8FUN - chains B and D of the 4 polymer chains in the assembly; structure by X-ray diffraction, 2.24 A resolution.

[Chain B (and D)]
Protein: Amidohydrolase
From: Rhodococcus wratislaviensis NBRC 100605
Notes: chain D of this document is another copy of the same molecule, construct and numbering; everything in this record applies to it too
UniProtKB: A0A402C2Q3 (A0A402C2Q3_RHOWR); residue numbers follow UniProt; this construct covers 1-378
Sequence (378 residues; row label = number of the first residue in the row):
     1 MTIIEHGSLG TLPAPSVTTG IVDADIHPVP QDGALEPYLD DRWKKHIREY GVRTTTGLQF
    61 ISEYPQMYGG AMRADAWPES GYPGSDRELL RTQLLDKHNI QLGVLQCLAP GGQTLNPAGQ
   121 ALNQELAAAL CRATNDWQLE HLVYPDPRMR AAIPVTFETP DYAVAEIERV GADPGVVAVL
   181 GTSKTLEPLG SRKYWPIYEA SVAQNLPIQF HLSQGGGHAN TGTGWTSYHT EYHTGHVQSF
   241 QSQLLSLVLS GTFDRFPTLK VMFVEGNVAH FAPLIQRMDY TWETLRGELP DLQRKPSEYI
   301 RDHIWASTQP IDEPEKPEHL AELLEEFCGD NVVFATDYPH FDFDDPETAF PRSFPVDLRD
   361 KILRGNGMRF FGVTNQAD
Disordered / not traced: 1-10, 376-378 (chain D: 1-4, 375-378)
Metal / ion sites: Fe ion: Asp25, His27, His211, Glu265, Asp337; Mn2+: Glu265, Asp337, His340; Mg2+ near Pro290 (its only coordinating residue here)
What the authors report for this chain:
  - Mn2+ coordination through a water molecule: Asp342
  - mutagenesis - D342A: decreased catalytic activity

[Chain B / chain D interface]
Contacting residue pairs (19; chain B residue first):
  Arg42(B) with Pro290(D); Asp291(D), salt bridge
  His46(B) with Glu288(D)
  Tyr50(B) with Leu285(D); Glu288(D)
  Thr159(B) with Arg192(D)
  Asp161(B) with Arg192(D), salt bridge
  Tyr162(B) with Arg192(D)
  Leu186(B) with Leu186(D), hydrophobic; Glu187(D)
  Glu187(B) with Leu186(D); Lys193(D), salt bridge
  Arg192(B) with Thr159(D); Asp161(D), salt bridge; Tyr162(D), hydrogen bond
  Lys193(B) with Glu187(D), salt bridge
  Leu285(B) with Tyr50(D)
  Glu288(B) with His46(D); Tyr50(D)
Interface residues without a listed pair, chain B (15 interface residues in all): Glu125, Gly287, Asp291
Interface residues without a listed pair, chain D (15 interface residues in all): Arg42, Lys45

[In short]
The chain B/chain D interface involves 15 residues from each chain, with 1 hydrogen bond and 5 salt bridges.
Polar pairs include Arg42(B)-Asp291(D), Asp161(B)-Arg192(D) and Glu187(B)-Lys193(D). The Fe ion site is built
by Asp25(B), His27(B), His211(B), Glu265(B) and Asp337(B). The paper reports that D342A of chain B reduces
catalytic activity; water-mediated Mn2+ coordination by Asp342(B).
Both chains are Amidohydrolase (Rhodococcus wratislaviensis NBRC 100605). Entry 8FUN (Enzymatically Active,
Mn/Fe Metallated Form of AibH1H2) was determined by X-ray diffraction together with 8FUL, 8FUM and 8FUO from
the same study.
